Entry 5IQU (X-ray diffraction, 2.51 A resolution); this record covers chain A.

Chain A:
Name: WelO5
Source organism: Hapalosiphon welwitschii UTEX B 1830
Reference sequence: A0A067YX61 (A0A067YX61_9CYAN); residues 1-290 here = UniProt positions 1-290
Amino-acid sequence (315 residues; row label = number of the first residue in the row; numbers below 1 keep their minus sign (Met-24 is residue -24)):
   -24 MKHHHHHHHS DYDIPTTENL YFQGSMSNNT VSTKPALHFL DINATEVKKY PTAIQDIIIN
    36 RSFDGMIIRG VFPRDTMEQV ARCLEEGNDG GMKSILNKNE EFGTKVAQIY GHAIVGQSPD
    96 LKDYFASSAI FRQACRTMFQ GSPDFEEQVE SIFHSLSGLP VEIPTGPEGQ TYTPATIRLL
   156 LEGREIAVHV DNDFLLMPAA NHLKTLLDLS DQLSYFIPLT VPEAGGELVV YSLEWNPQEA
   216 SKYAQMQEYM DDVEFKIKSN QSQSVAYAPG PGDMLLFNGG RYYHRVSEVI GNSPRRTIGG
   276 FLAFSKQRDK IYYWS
Disordered / not traced: -24 to 10, 90-97, 169-173
Differences from the reference sequence: initiating methionine (-24); expression tag (-23 to 0); engineered mutation Asp166 (Gly in A0A067YX61)
Metal / ion sites: Fe2+: His164, Asp166, His259 (together with 2-oxoglutaric acid)
Residues lining bound ligands:
  - 12-epi-fischerindole U (6CU; (6aS,9R,10R,10aS)-9-ethyl-10-isocyano-6,6,9-trimethyl-5,6,6a,7,8,9,10,10a-octahydroindeno[2,1-b]indole): Asn74, Phe77, Lys80, Val81, Ala82, Ala88, Arg153, Ile161, Ala162, His164
  - 2-oxoglutaric acid (AKG): Arg153, Ile161, His164, Asp166, Ser189, Tyr190, Phe191, Leu203, Phe252, His259, Val261, Arg270, Thr272, Phe276
Reported in the primary citation:
  - Fe2+ coordination: Asp166
  - conformationally variable residues (loop rearrangement, order/disorder transition): Thr79 to Ala82, Val90 to Lys97, Phe169 to Pro173

In short:
Chain A binds 2-oxoglutaric acid and 12-epi-fischerindole U. The Fe2+ site is built by His164, Asp166 and
His259. The paper reports Fe2+ coordination by Asp166; conformational variability at Thr79, Val90 and Phe169.
Chain A is WelO5 (Hapalosiphon welwitschii UTEX B 1830); the structure, WelO5 G166D variant bound to Fe(II),
2-oxoglutarate, and 12-epifischerindole U, was determined by X-ray diffraction, deposited together with 5IQS,
5IQT and 5IQV.
